Entry 8CI2 (electron microscopy, 4.40 A resolution (low resolution: residue-level contacts below are approximate; hydrogen-bond / salt-bridge calls are withheld)); this record covers chains A and F of the 8 polymer chains in the assembly.

Chain A:
Protein: Neuronal acetylcholine receptor subunit alpha-7
Source organism: Homo sapiens
UniProtKB: P36544 (ACHA7_HUMAN); the construct has insertions or renumbered stretches relative to UniProt, so the offset changes along the chain: 1-324 = UniProt 24-347; 328-375 = UniProt 455-502
Chain sequence (388 residues; numbered 1 to 388; the number before each row is that of its first residue):
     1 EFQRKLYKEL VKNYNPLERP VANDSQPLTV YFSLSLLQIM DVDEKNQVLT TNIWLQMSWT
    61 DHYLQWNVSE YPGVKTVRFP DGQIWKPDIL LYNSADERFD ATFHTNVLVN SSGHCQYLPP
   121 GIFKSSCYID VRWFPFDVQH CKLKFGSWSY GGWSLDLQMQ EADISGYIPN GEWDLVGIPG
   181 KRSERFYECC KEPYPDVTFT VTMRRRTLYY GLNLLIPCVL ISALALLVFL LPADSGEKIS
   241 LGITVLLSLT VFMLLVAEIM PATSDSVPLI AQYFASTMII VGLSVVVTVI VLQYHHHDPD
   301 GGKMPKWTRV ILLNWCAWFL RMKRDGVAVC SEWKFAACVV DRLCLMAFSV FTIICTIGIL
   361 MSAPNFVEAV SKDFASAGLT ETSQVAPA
Not modelled in the structure: 207-388
Differences from the reference sequence: linker (325-327); expression tag (376-388)
Disulfide bonds: C127-C141
Glycans and other covalent adducts: N-acetylglucosamine (NAG) linked to N23, N67
From the paper describing this entry:
  - mutagenesis - E9Q/K12Q/N13A: abolished expression

Chain F:
Protein: Nanobody C4
Source organism: Vicugna pacos
Notes: antibody fragment or engineered binder
Chain sequence (147 residues; row label = number of the first residue in the row):
     1 AQVQLVESGG GLVQAGGSLK LSCAASGFTF AHYAMVWFRQ APGKEREFVA GISWSGASTY
    61 YASSVKGRFT ISRDNAKNTV YLQMNSLKPE DTAVYYVAAA RFGVGVDDDY SYWGQGTQVT
   121 VSSAAEQKLI SEEDLNGAAH HHHHHGS
Not modelled in the structure: 122-147
Small-molecule neighbours: N-acetylglucosamine (NAG; 2-acetamido-2-deoxy-beta-D-glucopyranose): S26, G27, F28

Interface between chain A and chain F:
Pairs across the interface (13; chain A residue first):
  E9(A) - Y33(F)
  E9(A) - R101(F)
  E9(A) - Y112(F)
  L10(A) - R101(F)
  K12(A) - D109(F)
  K12(A) - S111(F)
  N13(A) - F102(F)
  N13(A) - D108(F)
  H62(A) - F102(F)
  Y63(A) - F102(F)
  Q65(A) - H32(F)
  Q65(A) - R101(F)
  E70(A) - G27(F)
Interface residues without a listed pair, chain A (10 interface residues in all): A22, Y71
Interface residues without a listed pair, chain F (10 interface residues in all): W54

Overview:
The chain A/chain F interface involves 10 residues from each chain. Bound to chain F: N-acetylglucosamine.
Covalently linked N-acetylglucosamine: at N23(A) and N67(A). The paper reports that E9Q/K12Q/N13A of chain A
abolish expression.
Here chain A is Neuronal acetylcholine receptor subunit alpha-7 (Homo sapiens) and chain F is Nanobody C4
(Vicugna pacos). Entry 8CI2 (human alpha7 nicotinic receptor in complex with the C4 nanobody under
sub-saturating conditions) was determined by electron microscopy (same publication as 8C9X, 8CAU, 8CE4 and
8CI1).
